Entry 8D6Y (electron microscopy, 10.00 A resolution (very low resolution: no residue pairs are listed; an interface is given only as per-side residue counts)); this record covers chains L and M of the 41 polymer chains in the assembly.

# Chain L (and M)
Molecule: Proteasome subunit alpha
From: Mycobacterium tuberculosis
Notes: EC 3.4.25.1; chain M of this document is another copy of the same molecule, construct and numbering; everything in this record applies to it too
UniProt: A5U4D5 (PSA_MYCTA); residue numbers follow UniProt; this construct covers 1-248
Sequence (248 residues; each row starts with the number of its first residue):
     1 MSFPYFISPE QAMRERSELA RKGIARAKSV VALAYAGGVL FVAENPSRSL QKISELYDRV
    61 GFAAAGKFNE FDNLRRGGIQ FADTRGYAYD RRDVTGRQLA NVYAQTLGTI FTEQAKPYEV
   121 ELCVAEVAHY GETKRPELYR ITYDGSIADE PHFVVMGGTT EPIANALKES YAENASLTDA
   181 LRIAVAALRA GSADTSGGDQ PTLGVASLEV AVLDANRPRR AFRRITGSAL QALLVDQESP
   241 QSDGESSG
Disordered / not traced: 1-7, 191-202, 235-248
From the paper describing this entry:
  - mutagenesis - E119A: abolished catalytic activity on Pup-FabD
  - mutagenesis - D144A, S146A: decreased catalytic activity on Pup-FabD

# Chain L / chain M interface
At this resolution (10 A) residue pairs are not listed: 14 residues of chain L and 8 of chain M lie at the interface.

# Overview
Chain L and chain M form an interface of 14 and 8 residues respectively. From the paper: D144A and S146A of
chain L reduce catalytic activity on Pup-FabD; E119A of chain L abolishes catalytic activity on Pup-FabD.
Chain L and chain M are both Proteasome subunit alpha (Mycobacterium tuberculosis); the structure, Structure
of the Mycobacterium tuberculosis 20S proteasome bound to the ADP-bound Mpa ATPase, was determined by electron
microscopy, deposited together with 8D6V, 8D6W and 8D6X.
